5GDS - chains H and I of the 3 polymer chains in the assembly; structure by X-ray diffraction, 2.10 A resolution.

== Chain H ==
Protein: Alpha-thrombin
From: Homo sapiens
Notes: EC 3.4.21.5
UniProtKB: P00734 (THRB_HUMAN); the construct lacks a stretch of the UniProt sequence and is renumbered around it, so the offset changes along the chain: 16-36 = UniProt 364-384; 37-60 = UniProt 386-409; 61-77 = UniProt 419-435; 78-97 = UniProt 437-456; 7 more segments
Sequence (259 residues; each row starts with the number of its first residue; note: 2 numbers in that range are skipped by the numbering (no residue carries them; nothing is unmodelled there); a row labelled like 60A-60I holds insertion residues (60A, then the next letters in order)):
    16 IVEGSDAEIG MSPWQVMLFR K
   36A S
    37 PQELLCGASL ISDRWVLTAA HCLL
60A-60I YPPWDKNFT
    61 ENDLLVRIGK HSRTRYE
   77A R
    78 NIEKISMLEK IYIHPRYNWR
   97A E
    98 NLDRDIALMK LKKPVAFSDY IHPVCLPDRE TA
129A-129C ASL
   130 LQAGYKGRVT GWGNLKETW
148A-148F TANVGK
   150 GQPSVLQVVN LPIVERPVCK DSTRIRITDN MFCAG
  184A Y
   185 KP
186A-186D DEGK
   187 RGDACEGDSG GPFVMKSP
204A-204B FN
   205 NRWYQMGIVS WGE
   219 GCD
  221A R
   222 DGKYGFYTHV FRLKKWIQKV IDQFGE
Unresolved in the structure: 148A-148F
Disulfide bonds: Cys-42/Cys-58, Cys-168/Cys-182, Cys-191/Cys-220
Covalent attachments: N-acetylglucosamine (NAG) linked to Asn-60G
UniProt features mapped onto this chain:
  - region: Ala-183 to Val-200 (High affinity receptor-binding region which is also known as the TP508 peptide)
  - active site (Charge relay system): His-57, Asp-102, Ser-195
  - glycosylation: Asn-60G (N-linked (GlcNAc...) (complex) asparagine)

== Chain I ==
Protein: Hirunorm V
Sequence (26 residues; numbered 1 to 26; the number before each row is that of its first residue):
     1 XVATDAGXPE SHXGGDYEEI PAAYAE
Unresolved in the structure: 5-15
Modified residues: CHG (cyclohexyl-glycine) at position 1, BAL (beta-alanine) at position 8, HMF (2-amino-4-phenyl-butyric acid) at position 13; Ala-3 (beta-(2-naphthyl)-alanine; NAL); Ala-6 (D-alanine; DAL); Ala-22, Ala-23 (alpha-aminoisobutyric acid; AIB); Ala-25 (2-amino-3-cyclohexyl-propionic acid; ALC); Glu-26 (D-glutamic acid; DGL)

== How chain H and chain I interact ==
Residue-residue contacts - 37 pairs, chain H then chain I:
  Lys-36(H) / Ala-25(I)
  Gln-38(H) / Tyr-17(I)
  Gln-38(H) / Glu-19(I)
  Gln-38(H) / Ile-20(I)
  Gln-38(H) / Ala-25(I)
  Leu-40(H) / Tyr-17(I)
  His-57(H) / CHG_1(I)  hydrogen bond (side chain-backbone)
  Tyr-60A(H) / CHG_1(I)
  Tyr-60A(H) / Ala-3(I)
  Trp-60D(H) / CHG_1(I)
  Arg-67(H) / Ile-20(I)
  Arg-73(H) / Asp-16(I)  salt bridge
  Arg-73(H) / Tyr-17(I)
  Thr-74(H) / Asp-16(I)
  Thr-74(H) / Tyr-17(I)
  Thr-74(H) / Glu-18(I)  hydrogen bond (backbone-backbone)
  Arg-75(H) / Glu-18(I)  salt bridge
  Tyr-76(H) / Glu-18(I)
  Tyr-76(H) / Pro-21(I)
  Tyr-76(H) / Tyr-24(I)
  Ile-82(H) / Tyr-24(I)  hydrophobic
  Met-84(H) / Tyr-24(I)
  Leu-99(H) / CHG_1(I)
  Ile-174(H) / Ala-3(I)
  Cys-191(H) / Val-2(I)
  Glu-192(H) / Val-2(I)
  Ser-195(H) / CHG_1(I)  hydrogen bond (side chain-backbone)
  Ser-214(H) / CHG_1(I)  hydrogen bond (backbone-backbone)
  Trp-215(H) / CHG_1(I)
  Trp-215(H) / Ala-3(I)
  Gly-216(H) / CHG_1(I)  hydrogen bond (backbone-backbone)
  Gly-216(H) / Val-2(I)
  Gly-216(H) / Ala-3(I)  hydrogen bond (backbone-backbone)
  Glu-217(H) / Ala-3(I)
  Gly-219(H) / Val-2(I)
  Gly-219(H) / Ala-3(I)  hydrogen bond (backbone-backbone)
  Cys-220(H) / Val-2(I)  hydrophobic
Interface residues without a listed pair, chain H (30 interface residues in all): Phe-34, Glu-39, Leu-65, Glu-97A, Asn-98, Arg-221A
Interface residues without a listed pair, chain I (12 interface residues in all): Glu-26
The authors on this interface:
  - interface residues, chain H: Ser-214(H)
  - interface residues, chain I: Val-2(I)

== In short ==
The interface between chain H and chain I involves 30 residues on one side and 12 on the other, with 7
hydrogen bonds and 2 salt bridges. Polar contacts include Arg-73(H)/Asp-16(I), Arg-75(H)/Glu-18(I) and
His-57(H)/CHG_1(I). Covalently linked N-acetylglucosamine: at Asn-60G(H). Curated annotation (UniProt) lists 3
active-site residues on chain H. From the paper: interface residues Ser-214(H) and Val-2(I).
Here chain H is Alpha-thrombin (Homo sapiens) and chain I is Hirunorm V. Entry 5GDS (Hirunorms are true
hirudin mimetics. the crystal structure of human alpha-thrombin:hirunorm V complex) was determined by X-ray
diffraction.
